Entry 9GTY (X-ray diffraction, 2.15 A resolution); this record covers chain A.

== Chain A ==
Molecule: Receptor-interacting serine/threonine-protein kinase 1
Source organism: Homo sapiens
Notes: EC 2.7.11.1
UniProtKB: Q13546 (RIPK1_HUMAN); residue numbers follow UniProt; this construct covers 1-294
Amino-acid sequence (313 residues; row label = number of the first residue in the row; numbers below 1 keep their minus sign (Met-18 is residue -18)):
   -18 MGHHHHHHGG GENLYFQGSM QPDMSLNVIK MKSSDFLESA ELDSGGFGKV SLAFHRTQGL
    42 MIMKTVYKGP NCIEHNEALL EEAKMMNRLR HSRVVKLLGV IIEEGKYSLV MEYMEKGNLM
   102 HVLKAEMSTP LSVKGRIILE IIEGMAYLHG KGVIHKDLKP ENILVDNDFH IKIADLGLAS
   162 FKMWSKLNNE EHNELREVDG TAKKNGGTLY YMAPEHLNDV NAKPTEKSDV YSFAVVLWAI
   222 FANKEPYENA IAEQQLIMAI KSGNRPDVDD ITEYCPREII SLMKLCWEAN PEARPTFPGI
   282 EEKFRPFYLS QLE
Disordered / not traced: -18 to 7, 24-29, 47-55, 169-187
Differences from the reference sequence: initiating methionine (-18); expression tag (-17 to 0); engineered mutation Ala34 (Cys in Q13546), Ala127 (Cys in Q13546), Ala233 (Cys in Q13546), Ala240 (Cys in Q13546)
Residues lining bound ligands: RCM ((5R)-5-[(7-chloro-1H-indol-3-yl)methyl]-3-methylimidazolidine-2,4-dione): Met67, Leu70, Val75, Val76, Lys77, Leu78, Leu90, Met92, Leu129, Val134, His136, Ile154, Ala155, Asp156, Leu157, Leu159, Ser161, Phe162
UniProt features mapped onto this chain:
  - active site: Asp138 (Proton acceptor)
  - binding site (ATP): Leu23 to Val31, Lys45
  - modified residue (Phosphoserine): Ser6, Ser20, Ser25, Ser161, Ser166
  - natural variant: Ala64 (A64V: In a colorectal adenocarcinoma sample), Val81 (V81I: In a colorectal adenocarcinoma sample), Ala220 (A220V: In a colorectal adenocarcinoma sample)
  - mutagenesis: Ser25 (S25D: Phophomimetic mutant. Significant loss of kinase activity), Lys45 (K45A: Abolishes kinase activity), Ser161 (S161A: Decreases RIPK1 kinase activity; S161E: No effect on RIPK1 autophosphorylation)
Reported in the primary citation:
  - binding site for the ligand A1IKX: Met95
  - conformationally variable residues (order/disorder transition): Ala21 to Phe35

== Summary ==
Bound to chain A: compound RCM. UniProt lists active-site residue Asp138, 10 ATP-binding residues and 3
mutagenesis sites. The paper reports a binding site for the ligand A1IKX at Met95; conformational variability
at Ala21.
Chain A is Receptor-interacting serine/threonine-protein kinase 1 (Homo sapiens); the structure, RIPK1 in
complex with AZ"320, was determined by X-ray diffraction, deposited together with 9GTG.
